Entry 3BP6 (X-ray diffraction, 1.60 A resolution); this record covers chains A and B.

[Chain A]
Name: Programmed cell death protein 1
Source organism: Mus musculus
Notes: fragment: Extrocellular domain
UniProt: Q02242 (PDCD1_MOUSE); residues 1-117 here correspond to UniProt positions 34-150 (UniProt number = residue number + 33)
Amino-acid sequence (117 residues; numbered 1 to 117; the number before each row is that of its first residue):
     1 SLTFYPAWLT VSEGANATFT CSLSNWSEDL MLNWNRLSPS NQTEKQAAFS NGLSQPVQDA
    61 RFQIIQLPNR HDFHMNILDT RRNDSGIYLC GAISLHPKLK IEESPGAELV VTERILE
Unresolved in the structure: 113-117
Disulfide bonds: Cys21-Cys90
Sequence notes: engineered mutation Ser50 (Cys83 in Q02242), Leu99 (Ala132 in Q02242)
UniProt features mapped onto this chain:
  - region: Leu37 to Glu44 (Interaction with CD274/PDCD1L1)
  - glycosylation (N-linked (GlcNAc...) asparagine): Asn16, Asn25, Asn41, Asn83

[Chain B]
Name: Programmed cell death 1 ligand 2
Source organism: Mus musculus
Notes: fragment: Extrocellular domain
UniProt: Q9WUL5 (PD1L2_MOUSE); residues 20-220 here = UniProt positions 20-220
Amino-acid sequence (202 residues; numbered 19 to 220; the number before each row is that of its first residue):
    19 MLFTVTAPKE VYTVDVGSSV SLECDFDRRE CTELEGIRAS LQKVENDTSL QSERATLLEE
    79 QLPLGKALFH IPSVQVRDSG QYRCLVICGA AWDYKYLTVK VKASYMRIDT RILEVPGTGE
   139 VQLTCQARGY PLAEVSWQNV SVPANTSHIR TPEGLYQVTS VLRLKPQPSR NFSCMFWNAH
   199 MKELTSAIID PLSRMEPKVP RT
Unresolved in the structure: 49-51, 64-65, 210-220
Disulfide bonds: Cys42-Cys102, Cys143-Cys192
Sequence notes: expression tag (19)
UniProt features mapped onto this chain:
  - glycosylation (N-linked (GlcNAc...) asparagine): Asn64, Asn157, Asn163, Asn189
  - mutagenesis: Asp33 (D33S: No effect on PDCD1 binding), Ser39 (S39Y: No effect on PDCD1 binding), Glu41 (E41S: No effect on PDCD1 binding), Arg56 (R56S: Significantly reduces the binding to PDCD1), Ser58 (S58Y: No effect on PDCD1 binding), Asp65 (D65S: No effect on PDCD1 binding), Ser67 (S67Y: Significantly reduces the binding to PDCD1), Glu71 (E71S: Significantly reduces the binding to PDCD1), Arg72 (R72S: No effect on PDCD1 binding), Lys84 (K84S: No effect on PDCD1 binding), His88 (H88A: No effect on PDCD1 binding), Arg101 (R101S: Significantly reduces the binding to PDCD1), 5 further mutagenesis entries in UniProt

[Interface between chain A and chain B]
Pairs across the interface (34; chain A residue first):
  Met31(A) - Ala108(B)
  Met31(A) - Ala109(B)
  Met31(A) - Trp110(B)
  Asn33(A) - Trp110(B)  hydrogen bond (side chain-backbone)
  Asn35(A) - Tyr112(B)  hydrogen bond
  Ser40(A) - Glu28(B)  hydrogen bond
  Gln42(A) - Glu28(B)
  Gln42(A) - Lys113(B)
  Gln42(A) - Tyr114(B)  hydrogen bond (side chain-backbone)
  Thr43(A) - Tyr112(B)  hydrogen bond (side chain-backbone)
  Thr43(A) - Lys113(B)  hydrogen bond (backbone-side chain)
  Thr43(A) - Tyr114(B)
  Lys45(A) - Phe21(B)  hydrogen bond (side chain-backbone)
  Lys45(A) - Trp110(B)  hydrogen bond (side chain-backbone)
  Lys45(A) - Asp111(B)
  Ser50(A) - Ala108(B)  hydrogen bond (side chain-backbone)
  Asn51(A) - Ala108(B)
  Gln55(A) - Met19(B)
  Pro56(A) - Leu20(B)
  Val57(A) - Thr22(B)
  Leu89(A) - Tyr112(B)
  Gly91(A) - Trp110(B)
  Ala92(A) - Trp110(B)
  Ile93(A) - Leu103(B)  hydrophobic
  Ile93(A) - Ile105(B)  hydrophobic
  Ile93(A) - Trp110(B)
  Leu95(A) - Arg56(B)
  Leu95(A) - Ile105(B)  hydrophobic
  Leu99(A) - Leu103(B)  hydrophobic
  Ile101(A) - Gln60(B)
  Ile101(A) - Arg101(B)
  Ile101(A) - Leu103(B)  hydrophobic
  Glu103(A) - Tyr112(B)  hydrogen bond
  Glu103(A) - Tyr114(B)  hydrogen bond
Also at the interface, not in a pair above, chain A (22 interface residues in all): Leu32, Glu44
Also at the interface, not in a pair above, chain B (19 interface residues in all): Ala25, Gly107

[In short]
22 residues of chain A and 19 residues of chain B are in contact; the contacts include 11 hydrogen bonds.
Polar contacts include Asn33(A)-Trp110(B), Asn35(A)-Tyr112(B) and Ser40(A)-Glu28(B). UniProt lists 17
mutagenesis sites on chain B.
Here chain A is Programmed cell death protein 1 and chain B is Programmed cell death 1 ligand 2, both from Mus
musculus. Entry 3BP6 (Crystal structure of the mouse PD-1 Mutant and PD-L2 complex) was determined by X-ray
diffraction.
